6ZQU - chains A and C of the 6 polymer chains in the assembly; structure by electron microscopy, 3.10 A resolution.

Chain A (and C):
Protein: Genome polyprotein
Source organism: Dengue virus 2
Notes: chain C of this document is another copy of the same molecule, construct and numbering; everything in this record applies to it too
UniProt: D0EPS0 (D0EPS0_9FLAV); residues 1-495 here correspond to UniProt positions 281-775 (UniProt number = residue number + 280)
Sequence (495 residues; numbered 1 to 495; the number before each row is that of its first residue):
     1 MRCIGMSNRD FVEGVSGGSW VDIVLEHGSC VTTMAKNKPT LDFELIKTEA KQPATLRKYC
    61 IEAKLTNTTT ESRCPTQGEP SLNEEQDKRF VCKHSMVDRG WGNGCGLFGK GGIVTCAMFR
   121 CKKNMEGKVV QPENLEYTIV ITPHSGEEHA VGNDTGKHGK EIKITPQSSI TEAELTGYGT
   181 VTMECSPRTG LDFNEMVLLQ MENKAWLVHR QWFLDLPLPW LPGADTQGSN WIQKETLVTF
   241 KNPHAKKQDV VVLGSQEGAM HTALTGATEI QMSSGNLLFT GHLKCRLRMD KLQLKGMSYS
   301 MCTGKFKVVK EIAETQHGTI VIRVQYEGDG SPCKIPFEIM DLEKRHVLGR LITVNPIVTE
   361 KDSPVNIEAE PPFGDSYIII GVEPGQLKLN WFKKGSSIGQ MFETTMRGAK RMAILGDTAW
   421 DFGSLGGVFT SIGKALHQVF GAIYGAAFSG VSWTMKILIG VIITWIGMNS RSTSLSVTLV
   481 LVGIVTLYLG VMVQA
Unresolved in the structure: 495
Disulfides: C3-C30, C60-C121, C92-C116, C185-C285, C302-C333
Covalent attachments: N-acetylglucosamine (NAG) linked to N67, N153
Reported in the primary citation:
  - post-translational modification sites: N67 (citing earlier work)
  - mutagenesis - H437A, H437E, G441Y: abolished growth

Interface between chain A and chain C:
Residue-residue contacts (70):
  I4(A) - F108(C)  hydrophobic
  G5(A) - D98(C)
  M6(A) - K246(C)
  S7(A) - D98(C)  hydrogen bond
  S7(A) - K110(C)
  H27(A) - H244(C)
  G28(A) - H244(C)
  D98(A) - G5(C)
  D98(A) - S7(C)  hydrogen bond
  W101(A) - V151(C)  hydrophobic
  W101(A) - K310(C)
  W101(A) - E311(C)
  W101(A) - A313(C)
  W101(A) - V321(C)
  W101(A) - R323(C)
  W101(A) - N366(C)
  G102(A) - V151(C)  hydrogen bond (backbone-backbone)
  G102(A) - G152(C)
  G106(A) - A313(C)
  F108(A) - I4(C)  hydrophobic
  F108(A) - V151(C)  hydrophobic
  F108(A) - A313(C)  hydrophobic
  F108(A) - E314(C)
  F108(A) - T315(C)
  G109(A) - Q316(C)  hydrogen bond (backbone-side chain)
  K110(A) - S7(C)
  K110(A) - Q316(C)
  V151(A) - W101(C)  hydrophobic
  V151(A) - G102(C)  hydrogen bond (backbone-backbone)
  V151(A) - F108(C)  hydrophobic
  G152(A) - G102(C)
  D154(A) - K246(C)
  K204(A) - V251(C)
  K204(A) - V252(C)
  K241(A) - E269(C)  salt bridge
  H244(A) - H27(C)
  H244(A) - G28(C)
  H244(A) - F279(C)
  K246(A) - M6(C)
  K246(A) - E44(C)  salt bridge
  V251(A) - K204(C)
  V252(A) - K204(C)  hydrogen bond (backbone-side chain)
  L253(A) - H261(C)
  G254(A) - E257(C)
  G254(A) - G258(C)
  G254(A) - H261(C)  hydrogen bond (backbone-side chain)
  S255(A) - S255(C)
  S255(A) - E257(C)
  S255(A) - G258(C)  hydrogen bond (backbone-backbone)
  Q256(A) - G258(C)
  E257(A) - G254(C)
  E257(A) - S255(C)
  G258(A) - G254(C)
  G258(A) - S255(C)  hydrogen bond (backbone-backbone)
  G258(A) - Q256(C)
  H261(A) - L253(C)
  H261(A) - G254(C)  hydrogen bond (side chain-backbone)
  F279(A) - H244(C)
  K310(A) - W101(C)
  E311(A) - W101(C)
  A313(A) - W101(C)
  A313(A) - G106(C)
  A313(A) - F108(C)  hydrophobic
  E314(A) - F108(C)
  T315(A) - F108(C)
  Q316(A) - G109(C)  hydrogen bond (side chain-backbone)
  Q316(A) - K110(C)
  V321(A) - W101(C)
  R323(A) - W101(C)
  N366(A) - W101(C)
Also at the interface, not in a pair above, chain A (47 interface residues in all): E44, C105, L107, N153, A245, A259, E269, I322
Also at the interface, not in a pair above, chain C (45 interface residues in all): C105, L107, D154, K241, A259, I322

In short:
Chain A and chain C form an interface of 47 and 45 residues respectively; the contacts include 11 hydrogen
bonds and 2 salt bridges. Polar contacts include K241(A)-E269(C), K246(A)-E44(C) and S7(A)-D98(C). The paper
reports that H437A, H437E and G441Y of chain A abolish growth; a modification site at N67(A).
Both chains are Genome polyprotein (Dengue virus 2). Entry 6ZQU (Cryo-EM structure of mature Dengue virus 2 at
3.1 angstrom resolution) was determined by electron microscopy, deposited together with 6ZQI, 6ZQJ, 6ZQV and
6ZQW.
